Entry 6ZY2 (electron microscopy, 3.60 A resolution); this record covers chains D and E of the 12 polymer chains in the assembly.

[Chain D]
Name: YrbD protein
Organism: Escherichia coli B185
UniProtKB: D6IEA5 (D6IEA5_ECOLX); residue numbers follow UniProt; this construct covers 1-183
Sequence (183 residues; numbered 1 to 183; the number before each row is that of its first residue):
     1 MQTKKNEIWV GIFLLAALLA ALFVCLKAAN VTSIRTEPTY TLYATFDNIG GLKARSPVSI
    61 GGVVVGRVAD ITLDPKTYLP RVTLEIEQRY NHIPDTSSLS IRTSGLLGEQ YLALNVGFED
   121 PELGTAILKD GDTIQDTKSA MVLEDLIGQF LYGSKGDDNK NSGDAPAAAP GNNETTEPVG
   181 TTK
Unresolved in the structure: 117-124, 153-183
What the authors report for this chain:
  - mutagenesis - L143E, I147E, Y152E: decreased growth in response to chlorpromazine
  - mutagenesis - I147E: decreased stability in response to SDS
  - mutagenesis - F150E: unchanged growth in response to cellular survivability

[Chain E]
Name: Uncharacterized protein
Organism: Escherichia coli 2.3916
UniProtKB: I2X585 (I2X585_ECOLX); residue numbers follow UniProt; this construct covers 1-260
Sequence (260 residues; each row starts with the number of its first residue):
     1 MLLNALASLG HKGIKTLRTF GRAGLMLFNA LVGKPEFRKH APLLVRQLYN VGVLSMLIIV
    61 VSGVFIGMVL GLQGYLVLTT YSAETSLGML VALSLLRELG PVVAALLFAG RAGSALTAEI
   121 GLMRATEQLS SMEMMAVDPL RRVISPRFWA GVISLPLLTV IFVAVGIWGG SLVGVSWKGI
   181 DSGFFWSAMQ NAVDWRMDLV NCLIKSVVFA ITVTWISLFN GYDAIPTSAG ISRATTRTVV
   241 HSSLAVLGLD FVLTALMFGN
Unresolved in the structure: 260
What the authors report for this chain:
  - mutagenesis - E98R: decreased growth in response to chlorpromazine

[How chain D and chain E interact]
Pairs across the interface (10; chain D residue first):
  E7(D) - A7(E)
  E7(D) - G10(E)
  I8(D) - L6(E)  hydrophobic
  V10(D) - I14(E)  hydrophobic
  G11(D) - L6(E)
  G11(D) - L9(E)
  I12(D) - L6(E)
  L14(D) - L9(E)  hydrophobic
  L15(D) - L6(E)  hydrophobic
  L15(D) - L9(E)  hydrophobic
Also at the interface, not in a pair above, chain E (8 interface residues in all): L3, H11, G13

[Summary]
Chain D and chain E form an interface of 7 and 8 residues respectively. From the paper: L143E, I147E and Y152E
of chain D reduce growth in response to chlorpromazine; I147E of chain D reduces stability in response to SDS.
Chain D is YrbD protein (Escherichia coli B185) and chain E is Uncharacterized protein (Escherichia coli
2.3916); the structure, Cryo-EM structure of apo MlaFEDB, was determined by electron microscopy, deposited
together with 6ZY3, 6ZY4 and 6ZY9.
